5LTT - chains Z and a of the 28 polymer chains in the assembly; structure by X-ray diffraction, 2.70 A resolution.

== Chain Z ==
Name: Proteasome subunit beta type-6
Organism: Saccharomyces cerevisiae S288c
Notes: EC 3.4.25.1
UniProtKB: P23724 (PSB6_YEAST); residues 1-222 here correspond to UniProt positions 20-241 (UniProt number = residue number + 19)
Chain sequence (222 residues; each row starts with the number of its first residue):
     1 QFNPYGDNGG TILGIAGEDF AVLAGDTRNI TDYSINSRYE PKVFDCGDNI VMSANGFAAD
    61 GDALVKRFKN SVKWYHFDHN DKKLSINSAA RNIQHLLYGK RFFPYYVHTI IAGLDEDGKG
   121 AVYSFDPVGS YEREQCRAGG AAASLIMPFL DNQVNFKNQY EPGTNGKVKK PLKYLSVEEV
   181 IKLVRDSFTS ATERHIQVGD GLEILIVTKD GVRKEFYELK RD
Bound ions: Mg2+: Thr192, His195, Val198
Ligand contacts: PR-924 (39V; N-[(3-methyl-1H-inden-2-yl)carbonyl]-D-alanyl-N-[(2S,4R)-5-hydroxy-4-methyl-3-oxo-1-phenylpentan-2-yl]-L-tryptophanamide): Ser124, Asp126, Ser130, Tyr131, Glu132, Glu134, Arg137

== Chain a ==
Name: Proteasome subunit beta type-7
Organism: Saccharomyces cerevisiae S288c
Notes: EC 3.4.25.1
UniProtKB: P30657 (PSB7_YEAST); residues -12 to 233 here correspond to UniProt positions 21-266 (UniProt number = residue number + 33)
Chain sequence (246 residues; row label = number of the first residue in the row; numbers below 1 keep their minus sign (Thr-12 is residue -12)):
   -12 TQIANAGASP MVNTQQPIVT GTSVISMKYD NGVIIAADNL GSYGSLLRFN GVERLIPVGD
    48 NTVVGISGDI SDMQHIERLL KDLVTENAYD NPLADAEEAL EPSYIFEYLA TVMYQRRSKM
   108 NPLWNAIIVA GVQSNGDQFL RYVNLLGVTY SSPTLATGFG AHMANPLLRK VVDRESDIPK
   168 TTVQVAEEAI VNAMRVLYYR DARSSRNFSL AIIDKNTGLT FKKNLQVENM KWDFAKDIKG
   228 YGTQKI
Unresolved in the structure: -12 to 0

== Chain Z / chain a interface ==
Contacting residue pairs (42; chain Z residue first):
  Gln1(Z) - Thr1(a)  hydrogen bond
  Phe2(Z) - Thr1(a)
  Phe2(Z) - Arg104(a)
  Phe2(Z) - Pro109(a)  hydrophobic
  Phe2(Z) - Trp111(a)  hydrophobic
  Phe2(Z) - Leu132(a)  hydrophobic
  Phe2(Z) - Leu133(a)  hydrophobic
  Asn3(Z) - Leu133(a)
  Pro4(Z) - Arg104(a)  hydrogen bond (backbone-side chain)
  Pro4(Z) - Met107(a)  hydrophobic
  Pro4(Z) - Leu133(a)
  Asn8(Z) - Val135(a)
  Asn29(Z) - Tyr137(a)
  Ser34(Z) - His149(a)  hydrogen bond
  Ile35(Z) - Arg156(a)  hydrogen bond (backbone-side chain)
  Asn36(Z) - Tyr137(a)  hydrogen bond
  Asn36(Z) - Ser139(a)
  Asn36(Z) - Arg156(a)
  Ser37(Z) - Ser138(a)  hydrogen bond (side chain-backbone)
  Ser37(Z) - Ser139(a)
  Tyr39(Z) - Ser138(a)
  Glu40(Z) - Arg128(a)  salt bridge
  Glu40(Z) - Tyr137(a)
  Glu40(Z) - Ser138(a)  hydrogen bond (side chain-backbone)
  Phe57(Z) - Arg104(a)
  Phe57(Z) - Leu133(a)
  Phe57(Z) - Val135(a)  hydrophobic
  Ala59(Z) - Tyr101(a)
  Ala59(Z) - Leu133(a)
  Ala59(Z) - Gly134(a)
  Ala59(Z) - Val135(a)
  Asp60(Z) - Tyr101(a)  hydrogen bond
  Asp60(Z) - Arg104(a)  salt bridge
  Asp62(Z) - Thr136(a)  hydrogen bond
  Ala63(Z) - Tyr101(a)
  Lys66(Z) - Glu94(a)  salt bridge
  Phe103(Z) - Arg104(a)
  Phe103(Z) - Ser105(a)
  Tyr105(Z) - Tyr101(a)
  Glu218(Z) - Arg161(a)  salt bridge
  Arg221(Z) - Asp160(a)  salt bridge
  Arg221(Z) - Arg161(a)
Interface residues without a listed pair, chain Z (25 interface residues in all): Tyr5, Gly6, Lys100
Interface residues without a listed pair, chain a (22 interface residues in all): Leu142

== Summary ==
The interface between chain Z and chain a involves 25 residues on one side and 22 on the other, with 9
hydrogen bonds and 5 salt bridges. Polar pairs include Glu40(Z)-Arg128(a), Asp60(Z)-Arg104(a) and
Lys66(Z)-Glu94(a). Bound to chain Z: PR-924. Thr192(Z), His195(Z) and Val198(Z) coordinate Mg2+.
Chain Z is Proteasome subunit beta type-6 and chain a is Proteasome subunit beta type-7, both from
Saccharomyces cerevisiae S288c; the structure, Yeast 20S proteasome with human beta5i (1-138; R57T)in complex
with PR-924, was determined by X-ray diffraction together with 5L52, 5L54, 5L55, 5L5A, 5L5B, 5L5D and 30
further entries from the same study.
